2UWW - chains H and L of the 3 polymer chains in the assembly; structure by X-ray diffraction, 2.05 A resolution.

== Chain H ==
Protein: Reaction center protein H chain
Source organism: Rhodobacter sphaeroides
UniProt: P0C0Y7 (RCEH_RHOSH); residues 1-260 here = UniProt positions 1-260
Chain sequence (260 residues; row label = number of the first residue in the row):
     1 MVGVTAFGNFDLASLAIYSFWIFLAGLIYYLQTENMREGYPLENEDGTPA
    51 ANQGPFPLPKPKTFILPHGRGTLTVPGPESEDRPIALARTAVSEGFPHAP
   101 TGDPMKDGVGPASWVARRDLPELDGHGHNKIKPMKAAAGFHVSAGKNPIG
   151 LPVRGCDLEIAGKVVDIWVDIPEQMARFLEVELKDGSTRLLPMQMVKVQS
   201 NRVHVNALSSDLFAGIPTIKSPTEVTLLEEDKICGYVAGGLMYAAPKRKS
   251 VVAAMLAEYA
Unresolved in the structure: 1-10, 252-260

== Chain L ==
Protein: Reaction center protein L chain
Source organism: Rhodobacter sphaeroides
UniProt: P0C0Y8 (RCEL_RHOSH); residue numbers follow UniProt; this construct covers 1-281
Chain sequence (281 residues; numbered 1 to 281; the number before each row is that of its first residue):
     1 ALLSFERKYRVPGGTLVGGNLFDFWVGPFYVGFFGVATFFFAALGIILIA
    51 WSAVLQGTWNPQLISVYPPALEYGLGGAPLAKGGLWQIITICATGAFVSW
   101 ALREVEICRKLGIGYHIPFAFAFAILAYLTLVLFRPVMMGAWGYAFPYGI
   151 WTHLDWVSNTGYTYGNFHYNPAHMIAISFFFTNALALALHGALVLSAANP
   201 EKGKEMRTPDHEDTFFRDLVGYSIGTLGIHRLGLLLSLSAVFFSALCMII
   251 TGTIWFDQWVDWWQWWVKLPWWANIPGGING
Metal / ion sites: bacteriochlorophyll a Mg site 1 near H153 (its only coordinating residue here); bacteriochlorophyll a Mg site 2 near H173 (its only coordinating residue here); Fe ion: H190, H230 (shared with 3 residues of chain M)
Residues lining bound ligands:
  - bacteriochlorophyll a (BCL), molecule 1: I46, I49, Y128, L131, F146, I150, H153, L154, W156, V157
  - bacteriochlorophyll a (BCL), molecule 2: F97, F121, A124, I125, A127, Y128, L131, W156, V157, S158, T160, G161, Y162, N166, F167, H168, H173, A176, I177, F180, F181, V241, S244, A245, C247, M248
  - bacteriochlorophyll a (BCL), molecule 3: V157, Y162, H168, F181
  - bacteriochlorophyll a (BCL), molecule 4: H168, H173, M174, I177, S178, F181, T182, L185
  - bacteriopheophytin a (BPH), molecule 1: T38, F41, A42, G45, I49, I89, C92, A93, A96, F97, W100, E104, I117, A120, F121, F123, A124, Y128, F146, Y148, G149, I150, H153, F180, S237, L238, V241
  - bacteriopheophytin a (BPH), molecule 2: F181, A184, L185, A188, L189, F216, L219, V220
  - heptane-1,2,3-triol (HTO): Q87, T90, I91, T94, L133, W142
  - ubiquinone-10 (U10): V26, F29, Y30, V31, G35, T38, F39, W100, R103
  - ubiquinone-2 (UQ2): T182, L185, A186, L189, H190, L193, V194, E212, D213, F216, Y222, S223, I224, G225, T226, I229, L232

== Chain H / chain L interface ==
Pairs across the interface (73):
  G39(H) - L3(L)
  G39(H) - S4(L)  hydrogen bond (backbone-backbone)
  G39(H) - F5(L)
  Y40(H) - L3(L)  hydrophobic
  L42(H) - A1(L)
  L42(H) - L2(L)
  L42(H) - L3(L)  hydrophobic
  E43(H) - A1(L)  hydrogen bond (backbone-backbone)
  E43(H) - L2(L)  hydrogen bond (backbone-backbone)
  E43(H) - S4(L)
  E45(H) - L2(L)
  E45(H) - R7(L)
  A50(H) - A1(L)
  K62(H) - N199(L)  hydrogen bond
  F64(H) - A198(L)
  F64(H) - M206(L)  hydrophobic
  I65(H) - G203(L)
  I65(H) - K204(L)
  I65(H) - E205(L)
  I65(H) - M206(L)  hydrogen bond (backbone-backbone)
  L66(H) - M206(L)  hydrophobic
  P67(H) - E205(L)
  P67(H) - M206(L)
  H68(H) - E205(L)
  E79(H) - S4(L)  hydrogen bond
  E81(H) - S4(L)
  E81(H) - F5(L)
  E81(H) - K8(L)  salt bridge
  R83(H) - K8(L)
  I85(H) - K8(L)
  L87(H) - R7(L)
  L87(H) - K8(L)
  L87(H) - V11(L)  hydrophobic
  A88(H) - R7(L)
  R89(H) - R7(L)
  G95(H) - F24(L)
  G95(H) - W25(L)  hydrogen bond (backbone-backbone)
  F96(H) - F24(L)  hydrophobic
  P97(H) - R10(L)
  P97(H) - V11(L)
  P97(H) - P12(L)
  P97(H) - D23(L)
  P97(H) - W25(L)
  H98(H) - R7(L)
  H98(H) - R10(L)  hydrogen bond (backbone-backbone)
  H98(H) - V11(L)
  H98(H) - P12(L)
  V109(H) - K8(L)
  G110(H) - K8(L)  hydrogen bond (backbone-backbone)
  G110(H) - Y9(L)
  G110(H) - V11(L)
  P111(H) - V11(L)
  P111(H) - K110(L)
  P111(H) - L111(L)
  P111(H) - G112(L)
  S113(H) - K8(L)
  S113(H) - Y9(L)
  W114(H) - K8(L)
  V115(H) - Y9(L)
  D124(H) - D210(L)
  G125(H) - T208(L)
  G125(H) - D210(L)  hydrogen bond (backbone-side chain)
  P172(H) - D210(L)
  E173(H) - P209(L)
  E173(H) - T226(L)  hydrogen bond
  M175(H) - L227(L)  hydrophobic
  A238(H) - G112(L)
  M242(H) - P12(L)
  M242(H) - G13(L)
  M242(H) - G14(L)
  M242(H) - R109(L)
  M242(H) - K110(L)
  Y243(H) - V11(L)
Also at the interface, not in a pair above, chain H (42 interface residues in all): P41, E94, A99, P100, K130
Also at the interface, not in a pair above, chain L (32 interface residues in all): D213

== Summary ==
The interface between chain H and chain L involves 42 residues on one side and 32 on the other; the contacts
include 11 hydrogen bonds and 1 salt bridge. Polar contacts include E81(H)-K8(L), K62(H)-N199(L) and
E79(H)-S4(L).
Here chain H is Reaction center protein H chain and chain L is Reaction center protein L chain, both from
Rhodobacter sphaeroides. Entry 2UWW (X-ray high resolution structure of the photosynthetic reaction center
from Rb. sphaeroides at pH 6.5 in ...) was determined by X-ray diffraction (same publication as 2J8C, 2J8D,
2UWS, 2UWT, 2UWU, 2UWV and 7 further entries).
